Entry 1KUX (X-ray diffraction, 1.80 A resolution); this record covers chain A.

== Chain A ==
Molecule: Serotonin N-acetyltransferase
From: Ovis aries
Notes: EC 2.3.1.87; engineered mutation(s): MET substituted by Se-met
UniProtKB: Q29495 (SNAT_SHEEP); residues 1-207 here = UniProt positions 1-207
Sequence (207 residues; numbered 1 to 207; the number before each row is that of its first residue):
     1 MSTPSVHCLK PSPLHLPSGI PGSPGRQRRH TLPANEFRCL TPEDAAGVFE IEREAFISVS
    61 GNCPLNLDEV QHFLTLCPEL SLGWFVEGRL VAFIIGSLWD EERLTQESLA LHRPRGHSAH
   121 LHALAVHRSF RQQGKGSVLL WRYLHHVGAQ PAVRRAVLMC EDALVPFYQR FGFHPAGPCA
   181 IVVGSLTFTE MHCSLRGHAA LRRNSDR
Unresolved in the structure: 1-29, 196-207
UniProt features mapped onto this chain:
  - region: Arg28 to Asn35 (YWHAZ-binding)
  - binding site (acetyl-CoA): Leu124 to Val126, Gln132 to Ser137, Tyr168 to Arg170
  - binding site (substrate): Leu124, Met159
  - site (Important for the catalytic mechanism): His120, His122
  - modified residue: Thr31 (Phosphothreonine), Ser205 (Phosphoserine)
  - mutagenesis: Thr31 (T31A: Loss of PKA-promoted YWHAZ-binding; when associated with G-205), Ile57 (I57A: No effect on enzymatic activity; when associated with A-59), Val59 (V59A: No effect on enzymatic activity; when associated with A-57), Cys63 to Leu65 (Drastic loss of enzymatic activity), Pro64 (P64A/G/W: Drastic loss of enzymatic activity), His120 (H120A: Reduces catalytic activity 270-fold and decreases affinity for acetyl-coenzyme A; when associated with A-122; H120Q: Decreases affinity for acetyl-coenzyme A and for substrate), His122 (H122A: Reduces catalytic activity 270-fold and decreases affinity for acetyl-coenzyme A; when associated with A-120; H122Q: Decreases affinity for acetyl-coenzyme A and for substrate), Cys160 (C160A: No effect on catalytic activity; C160S: Reduces catalytic activity), Glu161 (E161A: No effect), Tyr168 (Y168F: Reduces catalytic activity 30-fold), Ser205 (S205G: Loss of PKA-promoted YWHAZ-binding; when associated with A-31)
Residues lining bound ligands: coa-S-trimethylene-acetyl-tryptamine (CA3): Ala55, Phe56, Ser60, Asn62, Cys63, Pro64, Leu121, His122, Ala123, Leu124, Ala125, Val126, Phe130, Arg131, Gln132, Gln133, Gly134, Lys135, Gly136, Ser137, Leu158, Met159, Cys160, Glu161, Ala163, Leu164, Phe167, Tyr168, Arg170, Val183, Leu186, Phe188

== In short ==
Chain A binds coa-S-trimethylene-acetyl-tryptamine. UniProt lists 12 acetyl-CoA-binding residues,
substrate-binding residues Leu124 and Met159 and 12 mutagenesis sites.
Chain A is Serotonin N-acetyltransferase (Ovis aries); the structure, X-ray Crystallographic Studies of
Serotonin N-acetyltransferase Catalysis and Inhibition, was determined by X-ray diffraction, deposited
together with 1KUV and 1KUY.
